Entry 5J2Y (X-ray diffraction, 2.40 A resolution); this record covers chains A and r of the 3 polymer chains in the assembly.

[Chain A]
Name: Regulatory protein
From: Pseudomonas aeruginosa
Reference sequence: Q9X7H4 (Q9X7H4_PSEAI); residue numbers follow UniProt; this construct covers 1-80
Chain sequence (80 residues; each row starts with the number of its first residue):
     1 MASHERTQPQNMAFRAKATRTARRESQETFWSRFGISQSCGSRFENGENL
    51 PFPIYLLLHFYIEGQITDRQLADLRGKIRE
Disordered / not traced: 1-6, 77-80
Modified positions: Mse-1 (selenomethionine); Mse-12 (selenomethionine; parent Met)
Reported in the primary citation:
  - contacts within the chain: Gln-27/Gln-38 (hydrogen bond), Phe-60/Ile-66 (hydrophobic contact)
  - self-association interface (contacts with another copy of this molecule); pairs are residue here / residue on that copy: Tyr-55/Leu-74 (hydrophobic contact), Leu-56/Leu-71 (hydrophobic contact), Phe-60/Leu-71 (hydrophobic contact), Gln-65/Gln-65 (hydrogen bond), Gln-65/Gln-70 (hydrogen bond), Leu-74/Leu-56 (hydrophobic contact)
  - binding site for the 26-nt DNA strand: Arg-20, Gln-27, Glu-28, Ser-37 to Asn-46
  - specificity-determining residues: Gln-38, Arg-43
  - binding site for the 26-nt DNA strand (chain r): Gly-35, Ser-37
  - mutagenesis - R20A: decreased expression

[Chain r]
Molecule: 26-nt DNA strand
Sequence (26 nucleotides; each row starts with the number of its first residue):
     1 TGAATTTATGCAAATTTCATAATTTT

[How chain A and chain r interact]
Contacting residue pairs (10; chain A residue first):
  Gly-35(A) / DT17(r)  phosphate contact
  Ser-37(A) / DT17(r)  hydrogen bond to the phosphate
  Ser-39(A) / DT17(r)  base contact
  Ser-39(A) / DC18(r)  hydrogen bond to the base
  Ser-39(A) / DA19(r)  base contact
  Cys-40(A) / DT17(r)  phosphate contact
  Arg-43(A) / DT17(r)  hydrogen bond to the base
  Phe-44(A) / DT16(r)  phosphate contact
  Glu-48(A) / DT16(r)  base contact
  Pro-51(A) / DT16(r)  phosphate contact
Interface residues without a listed pair, chain A (10 interface residues in all): Ile-36, Asn-49
Interface residues without a listed pair, chain r (5 interface residues in all): DT15

[Summary]
The interface between chain A and chain r involves 10 residues on one side and 5 on the other, with 3 hydrogen
bonds. Polar contacts include Ser-39(A)/DC18(r), Arg-43(A)/DT17(r) and Ser-37(A)/DT17(r). From the paper: a
binding site for the 26-nt DNA strand at Arg-20(A), Gln-27(A) and Glu-28(A) among others; R20A of chain A
reduces expression.
Chain A is Regulatory protein (Pseudomonas aeruginosa) and chain r is a 26-nt DNA strand; the structure,
Molecular insight into the regulatory mechanism of the quorum-sensing repressor RsaL in Pseudomonas
aeruginosa, was determined by X-ray diffraction.
